Entry 7V2N (electron microscopy, 3.60 A resolution); this record covers chains A and M of the 22 polymer chains in the assembly.

Chain A:
Molecule: 16s ribosomal RNA
Organism: Thermus thermophilus HB8
Sequence (1522 nucleotides; each row starts with the number of its first residue):
     1 UUUGUUGGAG AGUUUGAUCC UGGCUCAGGG UGAACGCUGG CGGCGUGCCU AAGACAUGCA
    61 AGUCGUGCGG GCCGCGGGGU UUUACUCCGU GGUCAGCGGC GGACGGGUGA GUAACGCGUG
   121 GGUGACCUAC CCGGAAGAGG GGGACAACCC GGGGAAACUC GGGCUAAUCC CCCAUGUGGA
   181 CCCGCCCCUU GGGGUGUGUC CAAAGGGCUU UGCCCGCUUC CGGAUGGGCC CGCGUCCCAU
   241 CAGCUAGUUG GUGGGGUAAU GGCCCACCAA GGCGACGACG GGUAGCCGGU CUGAGAGGAU
   301 GGCCGGCCAC AGGGGCACUG AGACACGGGC CCCACUCCUA CGGGAGGCAG CAGUUAGGAA
   361 UCUUCCGCAA UGGGCGCAAG CCUGACGGAG CGACGCCGCU UGGAGGAAGA AGCCCUUCGG
   421 GGUGUAAACU CCUGAACCCG GGACGAAACC CCCGACGAGG GGACUGACGG UACCGGGGUA
   481 AUAGCGCCGG CCAACUCCGU GCCAGCAGCC GCGGUAAUAC GGAGGGCGCG AGCGUUACCC
   541 GGAUUCACUG GGCGUAAAGG GCGUGUAGGC GGCCUGGGGC GUCCCAUGUG AAAGACCACG
   601 GCUCAACCGU GGGGGAGCGU GGGAUACGCU CAGGCUAGAC GGUGGGAGAG GGUGGUGGAA
   661 UUCCCGGAGU AGCGGUGAAA UGCGCAGAUA CCGGGAGGAA CGCCGAUGGC GAAGGCAGCC
   721 ACCUGGUCCA CCCGUGACGC UGAGGCGCGA AAGCGUGGGG AGCAAACCGG AUUAGAUACC
   781 CGGGUAGUCC ACGCCCUAAA CGAUGCGCGC UAGGUCUCUG GGUCUCCUGG GGGCCGAAGC
   841 UAACGCGUUA AGCGCGCCGC CUGGGGAGUA CGGCCGCAAG GCUGAAACUC AAAGGAAUUG
   901 ACGGGGGCCC GCACAAGCGG UGGAGCAUGU GGUUUAAUUC GAAGCAACGC GAAGAACCUU
   961 ACCAGGCCUU GACAUGCUAG GGAACCCGGG UGAAAGCCUG GGGUGCCCCG CGAGGGGAGC
  1021 CCUAGCACAG GUGCUGCAUG GCCGUCGUCA GCUCGUGCCG UGAGGUGUUG GGUUAAGUCC
  1081 CGCAACGAGC GCAACCCCCG CCGUUAGUUG CCAGCGGUUC GGCCGGGCAC UCUAACGGGA
  1141 CUGCCCGCGA AAGCGGGAGG AAGGAGGGGA CGACGUCUGG UCAGCAUGGC CCUUACGGCC
  1201 UGGGCGACAC ACGUGCUACA AUGCCCACUA CAAAGCGAUG CCACCCGGCA ACGGGGAGCU
  1261 AAUCGCAAAA AGGUGGGCCC AGUUCGGAUU GGGGUCUGCA ACCCGACCCC AUGAAGCCGG
  1321 AAUCGCUAGU AAUCGCGGAU CAGCCAUGCC GCGGUGAAUA CGUUCCCGGG CCUUGUACAC
  1381 ACCGCCCGUC ACGCCAUGGG AGCGGGCUCU ACCCGAAGUC GCCGGGAGCC UACGGGCAGG
  1441 CGCCGAGGGU AGGGCCCGUG ACUGGGGCGA AGUCGUAACA AGGUAGCUGU ACCGGAAGGU
  1501 GCGGCUGGAU CACCUCCUUU CU
Not modelled in the structure: 1-5, 773-778, 1380-1484, 1511-1522
From the paper describing this entry:
  - mutagenesis - A901G: decreased catalytic activity

Chain M:
Protein: 30S ribosomal protein S13
Organism: Thermus thermophilus HB8
UniProtKB: P80377 (RS13_THET8); residue numbers follow UniProt; this construct covers 1-126
Amino-acid sequence (126 residues; each row starts with the number of its first residue):
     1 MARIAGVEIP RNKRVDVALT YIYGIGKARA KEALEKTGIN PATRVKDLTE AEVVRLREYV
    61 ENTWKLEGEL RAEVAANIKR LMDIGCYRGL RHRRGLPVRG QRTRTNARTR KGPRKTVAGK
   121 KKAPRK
Not modelled in the structure: 1, 115-126

Chain A / chain M interface:
Contacting residue pairs (71; chain A residue first):
  A924(A) - Arg114(M)  salt bridge to the phosphate
  G925(A) - Arg108(M)  phosphate contact
  G925(A) - Thr109(M)  hydrogen bond to the phosphate
  G925(A) - Arg114(M)  salt bridge to the phosphate
  C926(A) - Asn106(M)  phosphate contact
  C926(A) - Ala107(M)  phosphate contact
  C926(A) - Arg108(M)  hydrogen bond to the phosphate
  C926(A) - Thr109(M)  hydrogen bond to the phosphate
  A927(A) - Gln101(M)  phosphate contact
  A927(A) - Asn106(M)  hydrogen bond to the phosphate
  U928(A) - Arg102(M)  base contact
  G929(A) - Arg102(M)  salt bridge to the phosphate
  G929(A) - Thr105(M)  hydrogen bond to the base
  U930(A) - Arg102(M)  hydrogen bond to the base
  U930(A) - Arg104(M)  hydrogen bond to the base
  U930(A) - Thr105(M)  base contact
  G931(A) - Arg104(M)  hydrogen bond to the base
  G932(A) - Arg104(M)  hydrogen bond to the base
  A1207(A) - Arg91(M)  hydrogen bond to the phosphate
  A1207(A) - Arg102(M)  phosphate contact
  A1207(A) - Thr103(M)  hydrogen bond to the phosphate
  A1207(A) - Arg104(M)  phosphate contact
  C1208(A) - Arg91(M)  salt bridge to the phosphate
  C1208(A) - Leu96(M)  phosphate contact
  C1208(A) - Thr103(M)  sugar contact
  C1208(A) - Lys111(M)  sugar contact
  A1209(A) - Leu96(M)  phosphate contact
  A1209(A) - Lys111(M)  phosphate contact
  C1210(A) - Arg104(M)  base contact
  C1210(A) - Arg108(M)  salt bridge to the phosphate
  C1210(A) - Lys111(M)  salt bridge to the phosphate
  A1211(A) - Thr105(M)  base contact
  A1211(A) - Arg114(M)  phosphate contact
  C1212(A) - Thr105(M)  hydrogen bond to the base
  G1277(A) - Arg14(M)  hydrogen bond to the sugar
  C1278(A) - Arg44(M)  salt bridge to the phosphate
  C1279(A) - Arg44(M)  salt bridge to the phosphate
  U1284(A) - Lys13(M)  salt bridge to the phosphate
  U1284(A) - Arg14(M)  base contact
  U1284(A) - Val17(M)  sugar contact
  U1284(A) - Tyr21(M)  hydrogen bond to the phosphate
  A1288(A) - Thr109(M)  hydrogen bond to the sugar
  U1289(A) - Gln101(M)  phosphate contact
  U1289(A) - Thr109(M)  sugar contact
  U1289(A) - Arg110(M)  hydrogen bond to the sugar
  U1290(A) - His92(M)  hydrogen bond to the phosphate
  U1290(A) - Pro97(M)  phosphate contact
  U1290(A) - Val98(M)  hydrogen bond to the phosphate
  U1290(A) - Arg99(M)  hydrogen bond to the phosphate
  U1290(A) - Gln101(M)  phosphate contact
  G1291(A) - Arg88(M)  salt bridge to the phosphate
  G1291(A) - His92(M)  salt bridge to the phosphate
  G1291(A) - Val98(M)  phosphate contact
  G1291(A) - Arg99(M)  salt bridge to the phosphate
  G1292(A) - Arg88(M)  salt bridge to the phosphate
  C1302(A) - Tyr87(M)  sugar contact
  C1303(A) - Tyr87(M)  sugar contact
  C1310(A) - Ala28(M)  phosphate contact
  C1310(A) - Arg29(M)  sugar contact
  A1311(A) - Gly24(M)  sugar contact
  A1311(A) - Ile25(M)  phosphate contact
  A1311(A) - Gly26(M)  hydrogen bond to the phosphate
  A1311(A) - Lys27(M)  phosphate contact
  A1311(A) - Ala28(M)  hydrogen bond to the phosphate
  A1311(A) - Arg29(M)  salt bridge to the phosphate
  A1311(A) - Leu70(M)  sugar contact
  U1312(A) - Ile22(M)  phosphate contact
  U1312(A) - Tyr23(M)  sugar contact
  U1312(A) - Gly24(M)  phosphate contact
  U1312(A) - Ile25(M)  phosphate contact
  U1312(A) - Gly26(M)  phosphate contact
Also at the interface, not in a pair above, chain A (32 interface residues in all): C1304, G1305, A1314
Also at the interface, not in a pair above, chain M (37 interface residues in all): Thr20, Asn77, Gly100

In short:
The interface between chain A and chain M involves 32 residues on one side and 37 on the other; the contacts
include 21 hydrogen bonds and 14 salt bridges. Among the polar pairs are G929(A)-Thr105(M), U930(A)-Arg102(M)
and U930(A)-Arg104(M). From the paper: A901G of chain A reduces catalytic activity.
Chain A is 16s ribosomal RNA and chain M is 30S ribosomal protein S13, both from Thermus thermophilus HB8; the
structure, T.thermophilus 30S ribosome with KsgA, class K2, was determined by electron microscopy (same
publication as 7V2L, 7V2M, 7V2O, 7V2P and 7V2Q).
